Entry 5J2T (X-ray diffraction, 2.20 A resolution); this record covers chains A and E of the 6 polymer chains in the assembly.

== Chain A ==
Name: Tubulin alpha-1B chain
Organism: Bos taurus
UniProt: P81947 (TBA1B_BOVIN); residues 1-451 here = UniProt positions 1-451
Amino-acid sequence (451 residues; numbered 1 to 451; the number before each row is that of its first residue):
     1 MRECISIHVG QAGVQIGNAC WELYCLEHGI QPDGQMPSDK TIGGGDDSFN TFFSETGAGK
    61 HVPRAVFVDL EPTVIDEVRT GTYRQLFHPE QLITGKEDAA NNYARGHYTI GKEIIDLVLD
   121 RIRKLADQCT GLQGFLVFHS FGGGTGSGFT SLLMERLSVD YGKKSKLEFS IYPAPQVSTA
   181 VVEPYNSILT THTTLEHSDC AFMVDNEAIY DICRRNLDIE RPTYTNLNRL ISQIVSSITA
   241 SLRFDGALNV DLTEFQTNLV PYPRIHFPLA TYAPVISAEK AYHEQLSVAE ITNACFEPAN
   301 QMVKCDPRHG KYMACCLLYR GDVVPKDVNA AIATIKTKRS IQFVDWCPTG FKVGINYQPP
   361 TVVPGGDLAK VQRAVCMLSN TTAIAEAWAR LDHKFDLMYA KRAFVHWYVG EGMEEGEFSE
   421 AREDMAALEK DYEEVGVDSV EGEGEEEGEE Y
Disordered / not traced: 440-451
Bound ions: Ca2+: Asp39, Thr41, Gly44, Glu55; Mg2+: Asp69, Glu71
Ligand contacts: GTP (guanosine-5'-triphosphate): Gly10, Gln11, Ala12, Gln15, Ile16, Asp69, Asp98, Ala99, Ala100, Asn101, Ser140, Gly142, Gly143, Gly144, Thr145, Gly146, Ile171, Pro173, Val177, Ser178, Thr179, Glu183, Asn206, Tyr224, Leu227, Asn228, Ile231
From the paper describing this entry:
  - binding site for vinblastine: Asn329

== Chain E ==
Name: Stathmin-4
Organism: Rattus norvegicus
UniProt: P63043 (STMN4_RAT); residues 5-145 here correspond to UniProt positions 49-189 (UniProt number = residue number + 44)
Amino-acid sequence (143 residues; each row starts with the number of its first residue):
     3 MADMEVIELN KCTSGQSFEV ILKPPSFDGV PEFNASLPRR RDPSLEEIQK KLEAAEERRK
    63 YQEAELLKHL AEKREHEREV IQKAIEENNN FIKMAKEKLA QKMESNKENR EAHLAAMLER
   123 LQEKDKHAEE VRKNKELKEE ASR
Disordered / not traced: 3-5, 29-43, 141-145
Sequence notes: initiating methionine (3); expression tag (4)
UniProt features mapped onto this chain:
  - modified residue: Ser46 (Phosphoserine)

== Chain A / chain E interface ==
Residue-residue contacts (55):
  Tyr108(A) with Leu54(E), hydrophobic; Ala57(E), hydrophobic; Arg61(E)
  Thr109(A) with Arg61(E), hydrogen bond
  Lys112(A) with Leu54(E); Glu58(E), salt bridge
  Leu152(A) with Leu54(E), hydrophobic
  Arg156(A) with Leu47(E)
  Ser158(A) with Asp44(E)
  Val159(A) with Pro45(E); Leu47(E), hydrophobic
  His197(A) with Pro45(E)
  Asp245(A) with Cys14(E), hydrogen bond; Ser16(E)
  Ala247(A) with Asn12(E); Ser19(E)
  Leu248(A) with Ser19(E)
  Pro325(A) with Gln18(E); Phe20(E), hydrophobic
  Val328(A) with Phe20(E), hydrophobic
  Asn329(A) with Val8(E); Phe20(E); Val22(E)
  Ile332(A) with Val22(E), hydrophobic; Leu24(E), hydrophobic
  Lys336(A) with Leu24(E)
  Asp345(A) with Pro27(E); Ser28(E), hydrogen bond (backbone-backbone)
  Cys347(A) with Pro27(E)
  Pro348(A) with Lys25(E); Pro27(E)
  Thr349(A) with Ile23(E); Leu24(E), hydrogen bond (backbone-backbone); Lys25(E), hydrogen bond (backbone-backbone)
  Gly350(A) with Val22(E)
  Phe351(A) with Glu21(E); Val22(E), hydrogen bond (backbone-backbone)
  Lys352(A) with Phe20(E); Glu21(E), salt bridge
  Val353(A) with Ser19(E); Phe20(E), hydrogen bond (backbone-backbone)
  Gly354(A) with Gln18(E)
  Ile355(A) with Gly17(E); Gln18(E), hydrogen bond (backbone-backbone)
  Asn356(A) with Ser16(E)
  Tyr357(A) with Cys14(E); Thr15(E); Ser16(E), hydrogen bond (backbone-backbone); Gly17(E); Gln18(E), hydrogen bond
  Val409(A) with Gln64(E)
  Glu411(A) with Arg61(E), hydrogen bond (backbone-side chain)
  Gly412(A) with Ala57(E); Arg60(E), hydrogen bond (backbone-side chain)
  Glu414(A) with Arg60(E), salt bridge
Other interface residues (no listed pair), chain A (39 interface residues in all): His107, Glu155, Glu196, Val324, Trp346, Gly410, Met413
Other interface residues (no listed pair), chain E (31 interface residues in all): Leu11, Pro26, Ser46, Ile50, Gln51, Lys53

== Overview ==
Chain A and chain E form an interface of 39 and 31 residues respectively, with 12 hydrogen bonds and 3 salt
bridges. Among the polar pairs are Lys112(A)-Glu58(E), Lys352(A)-Glu21(E) and Glu414(A)-Arg60(E). Bound to
chain A: GTP. Asp39(A), Thr41(A), Gly44(A) and Glu55(A) form the Ca2+ site. From the paper: a binding site for
vinblastine at Asn329(A).
Here chain A is Tubulin alpha-1B chain (Bos taurus) and chain E is Stathmin-4 (Rattus norvegicus). Entry 5J2T
(Tubulin-vinblastine complex) was determined by X-ray diffraction (same publication as 5IYZ and 5J2U).
